PDB entry 4MLV | X-ray diffraction, 1.46 A resolution | chain A

== Chain A ==
Name: Porphobilinogen deaminase
Organism: Bacillus megaterium
Notes: EC 2.5.1.61; fragment: porphobilinogen deaminase
UniProt: Q8GCA8 (Q8GCA8_BACME); residue numbers follow UniProt; this construct covers 1-310
Sequence (312 residues; each row starts with the number of its first residue; numbers below 1 keep their minus sign (Ser-1 is residue -1)):
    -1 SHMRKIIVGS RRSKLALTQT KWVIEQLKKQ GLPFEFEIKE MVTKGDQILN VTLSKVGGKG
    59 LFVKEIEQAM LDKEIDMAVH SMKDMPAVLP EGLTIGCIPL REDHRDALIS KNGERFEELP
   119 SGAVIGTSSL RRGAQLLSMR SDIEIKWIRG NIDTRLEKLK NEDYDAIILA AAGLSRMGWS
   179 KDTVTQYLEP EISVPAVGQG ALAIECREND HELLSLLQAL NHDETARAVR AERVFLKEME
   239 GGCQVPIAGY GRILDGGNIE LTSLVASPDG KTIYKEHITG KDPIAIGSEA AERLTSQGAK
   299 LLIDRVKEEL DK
Unresolved in the structure: 40-60, 310
Construct notes: expression tag (-1 to 0)
Glycans and other covalent adducts: dipyrromethane cofactor (DPM) linked to Cys241; Dipyrromethanone (29P) linked to Cys241
Small-molecule neighbours: Dipyrromethanone / dipyrromethane cofactor: Arg9, Ser11, Leu13, Ala14, Gln17, Ser79, Lys81, Asp82, Thr125, Ser126, Ser127, Arg129, Arg130, Ile146, Arg147, Gly148, Asn149, Ile150, Arg153, Leu167, Ala168, Arg174, Ala194, Gln197, Gly198
From the paper describing this entry:
  - binding site for dipyrromethane cofactor: Asp82, Cys241
  - binding site for Dipyrromethanone: Cys241
  - catalytic residues: Asp82 (proposed by the authors, not directly observed)
  - conformationally variable residues (order/disorder transition): Lys42 to Lys62

== Overview ==
Bound to chain A: Dipyrromethanone / dipyrromethane cofactor. The paper reports the catalytic residue Asp82; a
binding site for dipyrromethane cofactor at Asp82 and Cys241.
Chain A is Porphobilinogen deaminase (Bacillus megaterium); the structure, Crystal Structure of Bacillus
megaterium porphobilinogen deaminase, was determined by X-ray diffraction (same publication as 4MLQ).
